4FTS - chains A and C of the 4 polymer chains in the assembly; structure by X-ray diffraction, 3.20 A resolution.

Chain A (and C):
Name: Capsid protein alpha
Organism: Flock house virus
Notes: EC 3.4.23.44; chain C of this document is another copy of the same molecule, construct and numbering; everything in this record applies to it too
UniProtKB: P12870 (CAPSD_FHV); residues 1-407 here = UniProt positions 1-407
Chain sequence (407 residues; numbered 1 to 407; the number before each row is that of its first residue):
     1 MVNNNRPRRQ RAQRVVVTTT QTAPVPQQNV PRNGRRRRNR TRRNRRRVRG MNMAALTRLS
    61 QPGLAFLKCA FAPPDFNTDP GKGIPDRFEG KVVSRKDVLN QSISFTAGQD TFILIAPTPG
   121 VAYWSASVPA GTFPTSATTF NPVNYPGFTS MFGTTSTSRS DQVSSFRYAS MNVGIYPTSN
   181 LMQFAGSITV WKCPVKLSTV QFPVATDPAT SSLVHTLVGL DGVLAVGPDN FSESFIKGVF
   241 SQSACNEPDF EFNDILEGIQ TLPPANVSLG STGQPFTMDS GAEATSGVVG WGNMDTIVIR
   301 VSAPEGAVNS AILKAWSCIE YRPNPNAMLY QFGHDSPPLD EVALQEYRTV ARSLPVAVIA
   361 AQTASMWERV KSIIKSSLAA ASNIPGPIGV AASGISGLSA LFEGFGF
Unresolved in the structure: 1-56, 385-407 (chain C: 1-54, 384-407)
Disulfides: C69-C318
Construct notes: engineered mutation T363 (Asn in P12870)
Bound ions: Ca2+ site 1: D161 (shared with D221(C), G273(C) of chain C); Ca2+ site 2: D221, G273 (shared with 1 residue of chain B); Ca2+ site 3: D249, E251 (shared with 1 residue of chain B; D249(C) of chain C)
Curated features (UniProtKB/Swiss-Prot):
  - active site: D75
  - binding site (Ca(2+)): D161, D221, D249, E251, G273
  - site (Interaction with viral RNA genome): F402, F405, F407

How chain A and chain C interact:
Residue-residue contacts (86):
  D86(A) - P248(C)
  R87(A) - P248(C)
  R87(A) - E341(C)  salt bridge
  R87(A) - R348(C)
  F88(A) - N246(C)
  F88(A) - E247(C)
  F88(A) - P248(C)  hydrophobic
  F88(A) - R348(C)
  E89(A) - R348(C)
  E89(A) - R352(C)  salt bridge
  K91(A) - D229(C)  salt bridge
  T157(A) - G270(C)
  T157(A) - S271(C)
  T157(A) - G273(C)
  S160(A) - V218(C)
  S160(A) - G219(C)
  S160(A) - D221(C)
  D161(A) - D221(C)
  S164(A) - P194(C)  hydrogen bond (side chain-backbone)
  S164(A) - K196(C)
  S164(A) - V218(C)
  S164(A) - G219(C)
  S165(A) - K196(C)  hydrogen bond
  V204(A) - T210(C)
  A205(A) - P208(C)
  T206(A) - D207(C)
  T206(A) - P208(C)
  L213(A) - L213(C)
  V214(A) - S211(C)
  V214(A) - L213(C)  hydrophobic
  H215(A) - T199(C)
  H215(A) - Q201(C)
  H215(A) - L213(C)
  D249(A) - D249(C)
  F250(A) - P248(C)
  E251(A) - E247(C)
  E251(A) - D249(C)
  E251(A) - E251(C)
  F252(A) - K196(C)
  F252(A) - N246(C)
  F252(A) - E247(C)  hydrogen bond (backbone-side chain)
  D254(A) - K196(C)
  D254(A) - L197(C)
  D254(A) - S198(C)
  I255(A) - S198(C)  hydrogen bond (backbone-side chain)
  I255(A) - V218(C)
  L256(A) - S198(C)
  E257(A) - T199(C)  hydrogen bond (backbone-backbone)
  E257(A) - V200(C)
  E257(A) - Q201(C)  hydrogen bond (backbone-backbone)
  E257(A) - T272(C)
  G258(A) - Q201(C)
  I259(A) - Q201(C)
  Q260(A) - Q201(C)
  T261(A) - Q201(C)  hydrogen bond (backbone-side chain)
  L262(A) - Q201(C)
  P264(A) - Q201(C)
  P264(A) - S211(C)
  A265(A) - P203(C)  hydrophobic
  A265(A) - S211(C)  hydrogen bond (backbone-side chain)
  N266(A) - P203(C)
  N266(A) - V204(C)
  N266(A) - A209(C)
  N266(A) - T210(C)  hydrogen bond (side chain-backbone)
  N266(A) - S211(C)
  V267(A) - S211(C)
  R322(A) - P194(C)
  R322(A) - N246(C)
  R322(A) - D295(C)  salt bridge
  P323(A) - P194(C)
  N324(A) - P194(C)
  N324(A) - G219(C)
  P325(A) - W191(C)
  P325(A) - K192(C)
  P325(A) - C193(C)  hydrophobic
  P325(A) - P194(C)
  P325(A) - G222(C)
  P325(A) - G227(C)
  P325(A) - P228(C)
  N326(A) - D221(C)  hydrogen bond (side chain-backbone)
  N326(A) - G222(C)
  N326(A) - A225(C)
  Y330(A) - P228(C)
  Y330(A) - D229(C)  hydrogen bond
  Q331(A) - P228(C)
  D335(A) - R352(C)
Other interface residues (no listed pair), chain A (44 interface residues in all): R167, D207, S212
Other interface residues (no listed pair), chain C (43 interface residues in all): R87, T216, C245, L344

Overview:
Chain A and chain C form an interface of 44 and 43 residues respectively; the contacts include 11 hydrogen
bonds and 4 salt bridges. Among the polar pairs are R87(A)-E341(C), E89(A)-R352(C) and K91(A)-D229(C).
Both chains are Capsid protein alpha (Flock house virus). Entry 4FTS (Crystal structure of the N363T mutant of
the Flock House virus capsid) was determined by X-ray diffraction.
